Entry 4GGK (X-ray diffraction, 2.10 A resolution); this record covers chain A.

== Chain A ==
Protein: Mitochondrial cardiolipin hydrolase
Organism: Mus musculus
Notes: EC 3.1.4.-; fragment: Cytoplasmic domain
Reference sequence: Q5SWZ9 (PLD6_MOUSE); residues 31-221 here = UniProt positions 31-221
Chain sequence (196 residues; each row starts with the number of its first residue):
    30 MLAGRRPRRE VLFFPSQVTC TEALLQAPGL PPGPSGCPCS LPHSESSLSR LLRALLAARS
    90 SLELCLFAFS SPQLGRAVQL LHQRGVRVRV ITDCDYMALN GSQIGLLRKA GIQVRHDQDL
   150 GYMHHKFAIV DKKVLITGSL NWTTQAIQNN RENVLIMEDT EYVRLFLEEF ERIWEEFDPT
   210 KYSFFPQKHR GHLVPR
Not modelled in the structure: 30-35, 59-65, 127-129, 210-225
Sequence notes: expression tag (30, 222-225)
Metal / ion sites: Zn2+: C49, C66, C68, H72; tungstate(VI)ion W near H153 (its only coordinating residue here)
Small-molecule neighbours: tungstate(VI)ion (WO4): F96, H153, K155, N170
UniProt features mapped onto this chain:
  - zinc finger: P44 to S75 (C3H1-type)
  - active site: H153, K155, D160
  - mutagenesis: H153 (H153N: Loss of nuclease activity)
Reported in the primary citation:
  - binding site for tungstate(VI)ion: H153
  - catalytic residues: H153
  - mutagenesis - H153N: abolished catalytic activity on all substrates

== Summary ==
Ligands of chain A: tungstate(VI)ion. The Zn2+ site is built by C49, C66, C68 and H72. From UniProt: 3
active-site residues and one mutagenesis site. The paper reports the catalytic residue H153; H153N abolishes
catalytic activity on all substrates.
Chain A is Mitochondrial cardiolipin hydrolase (Mus musculus); the structure, Crystal structure of Zucchini
from mouse (mZuc / PLD6 / MitoPLD) bound to tungstate, was determined by X-ray diffraction, deposited together
with 4GGJ.
